2FR6 - chains A and D of the 4 polymer chains in the assembly; structure by X-ray diffraction, 2.07 A resolution.

Chain A (and D):
Name: Cytidine deaminase
Source organism: Mus musculus
Notes: EC 3.5.4.5; chain D of this document is another copy of the same molecule, construct and numbering; everything in this record applies to it too
UniProtKB: P56389 (CDD_MOUSE); numbering as in UniProt (aligned over 1-146)
Amino-acid sequence (146 residues; row label = number of the first residue in the row):
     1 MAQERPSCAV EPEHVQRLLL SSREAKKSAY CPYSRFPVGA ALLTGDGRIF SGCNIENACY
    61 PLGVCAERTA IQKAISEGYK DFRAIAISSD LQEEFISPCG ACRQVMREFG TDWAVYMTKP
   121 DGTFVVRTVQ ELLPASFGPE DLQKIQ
Unresolved in the structure: 1-9
Metal / ion sites: Zn2+: Cys65, Cys99, Cys102
Ligand contacts:
  - cytidine (CTN; 4-amino-1-beta-D-ribofuranosyl-2(1h)-pyrimidinone), molecule 1: Ser34, Phe36, Val38, Asn54, Glu56, Val64, Cys65, Ala66, Glu67, Ile87, Ile96, Ser97, Pro98
  - cytidine (CTN), molecule 2: Ala58, Cys59, Tyr60, Pro61
Swiss-Prot annotation at these positions:
  - active site: Glu67 (Proton donor)
  - binding site (substrate): Asn54 to Glu56
  - binding site (Zn(2+)): Cys65, Cys99, Cys102

Chain A / chain D interface:
Pairs across the interface - 62 pairs, chain A then chain D:
  Ser28(A) - Ser76(D)  hydrogen bond (side chain-backbone)
  Tyr30(A) - Lys80(D)
  Tyr30(A) - Glu108(D)  hydrogen bond
  Tyr30(A) - Phe109(D)  hydrophobic
  Tyr33(A) - Glu108(D)  hydrogen bond
  Tyr33(A) - Pro139(D)
  Tyr33(A) - Leu142(D)  hydrophobic
  Cys53(A) - Ser76(D)
  Ile55(A) - Gln72(D)
  Ile55(A) - Ile75(D)  hydrophobic
  Asn57(A) - Gln104(D)  hydrogen bond (side chain-backbone)
  Asn57(A) - Val105(D)
  Asn57(A) - Glu108(D)
  Ala58(A) - Glu108(D)  hydrogen bond (backbone-side chain)
  Ala58(A) - Phe137(D)
  Ala58(A) - Gly138(D)
  Ala58(A) - Pro139(D)
  Ala58(A) - Leu142(D)
  Cys59(A) - Phe137(D)
  Tyr60(A) - Leu142(D)  hydrophobic
  Leu62(A) - Arg68(D)  hydrogen bond (backbone-side chain)
  Leu62(A) - Ala101(D)
  Leu62(A) - Gln104(D)
  Gly63(A) - Arg68(D)
  Val64(A) - Gln72(D)
  Arg68(A) - Leu62(D)  hydrogen bond (side chain-backbone)
  Arg68(A) - Gly63(D)
  Thr69(A) - Gln72(D)
  Thr69(A) - Ser76(D)
  Gln72(A) - Ile55(D)
  Gln72(A) - Val64(D)
  Gln72(A) - Thr69(D)
  Gln72(A) - Gln72(D)  hydrogen bond
  Lys73(A) - Lys73(D)
  Lys73(A) - Ser76(D)  hydrogen bond
  Lys73(A) - Glu77(D)  salt bridge
  Ile75(A) - Ile55(D)  hydrophobic
  Ser76(A) - Ser28(D)  hydrogen bond (backbone-side chain)
  Ser76(A) - Cys53(D)
  Ser76(A) - Thr69(D)
  Ser76(A) - Lys73(D)  hydrogen bond
  Glu77(A) - Lys73(D)  salt bridge
  Ala101(A) - Leu62(D)  hydrophobic
  Gln104(A) - Asn57(D)  hydrogen bond (backbone-side chain)
  Val105(A) - Asn57(D)
  Val105(A) - Leu62(D)
  Glu108(A) - Tyr30(D)  hydrogen bond
  Glu108(A) - Tyr33(D)  hydrogen bond
  Glu108(A) - Asn57(D)
  Glu108(A) - Ala58(D)  hydrogen bond (side chain-backbone)
  Phe109(A) - Tyr30(D)  hydrophobic
  Phe137(A) - Ala58(D)
  Phe137(A) - Cys59(D)
  Gly138(A) - Ala58(D)
  Pro139(A) - Tyr33(D)
  Pro139(A) - Ala58(D)
  Leu142(A) - Tyr33(D)  hydrophobic
  Leu142(A) - Ala58(D)
  Leu142(A) - Tyr60(D)  hydrophobic
  Lys144(A) - Pro32(D)
  Lys144(A) - Tyr33(D)
  Lys144(A) - Arg35(D)
Other interface residues (no listed pair), chain A (31 interface residues in all): Glu56, Lys80
Other interface residues (no listed pair), chain D (34 interface residues in all): Ser51, Gly52, Glu56

Summary:
Chain A and chain D form an interface of 31 and 34 residues respectively, with 15 hydrogen bonds and 2 salt
bridges. Polar contacts include Lys73(A)-Glu77(D), Ser28(A)-Ser76(D) and Tyr30(A)-Glu108(D). Chain A binds
cytidine.
Both chains are Cytidine deaminase (Mus musculus). Entry 2FR6 (Crystal Structure of Mouse Cytidine Deaminase
Complexed with Cytidine) was determined by X-ray diffraction, deposited together with 2FR5 and 1ZAB.
